Entry 7TMM (electron microscopy, 3.50 A resolution); this record covers chains B and I of the 16 polymer chains in the assembly.

== Chain B ==
Molecule: Vacuolar proton pump subunit B
Organism: Saccharomyces cerevisiae
Reference sequence: A0A6A5Q585 (A0A6A5Q585_YEASX); residue numbers follow UniProt; this construct covers 1-517
Amino-acid sequence (517 residues; each row starts with the number of its first residue):
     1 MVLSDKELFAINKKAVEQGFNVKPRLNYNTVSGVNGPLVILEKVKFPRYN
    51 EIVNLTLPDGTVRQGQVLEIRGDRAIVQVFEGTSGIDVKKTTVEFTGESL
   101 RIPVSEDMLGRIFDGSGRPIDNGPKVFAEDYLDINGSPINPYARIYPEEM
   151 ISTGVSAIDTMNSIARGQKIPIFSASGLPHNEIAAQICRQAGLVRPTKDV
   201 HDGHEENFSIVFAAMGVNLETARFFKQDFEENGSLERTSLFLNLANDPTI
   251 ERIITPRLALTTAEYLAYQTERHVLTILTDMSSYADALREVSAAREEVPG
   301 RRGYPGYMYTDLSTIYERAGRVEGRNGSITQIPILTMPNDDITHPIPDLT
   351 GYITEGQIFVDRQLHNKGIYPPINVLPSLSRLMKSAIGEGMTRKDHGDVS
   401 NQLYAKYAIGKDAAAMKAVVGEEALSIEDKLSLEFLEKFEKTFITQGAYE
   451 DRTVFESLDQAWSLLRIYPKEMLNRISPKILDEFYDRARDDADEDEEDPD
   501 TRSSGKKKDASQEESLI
Not modelled in the structure: 1-11, 197-206, 486-517
Ligand contacts: ADP (adenosine-5'-diphosphate): L379, S380, R381, K384

== Chain I ==
Molecule: V-ATPase subunit E
Organism: Saccharomyces cerevisiae
Reference sequence: A0A6A5Q7Y8 (A0A6A5Q7Y8_YEASX); residue numbers follow UniProt; this construct covers 1-233
Amino-acid sequence (233 residues; numbered 1 to 233; the number before each row is that of its first residue):
     1 MSSAITALTPNQVNDELNKMQAFIRKEAEEKAKEIQLKADQEYEIEKTNI
    51 VRNETNNIDGNFKSKLKKAMLSQQITKSTIANKMRLKVLSAREQSLDGIF
   101 EETKEKLSGIANNRDEYKPILQSLIVEALLKLLEPKAIVKALERDVDLIE
   151 SMKDDIMREYGEKAQRAPLEEIVISNDYLNKDLVSGGVVVSNASDKIEIN
   201 NTLEERLKLLSEEALPAIRLELYGPSKTRKFFD
Not modelled in the structure: 1-11, 232-233

== Interface between chain B and chain I ==
Pairs across the interface (60):
  K13(B) - L220(I)
  V16(B) - P216(I)
  V16(B) - A217(I)
  G19(B) - E213(I)
  F20(B) - A214(I)  hydrophobic
  F20(B) - A217(I)  hydrophobic
  F20(B) - I218(I)  hydrophobic
  N21(B) - L210(I)
  V22(B) - R206(I)
  K23(B) - L209(I)
  P24(B) - K131(I)  hydrogen bond (backbone-side chain)
  P24(B) - I199(I)  hydrophobic
  P24(B) - N201(I)
  P24(B) - L209(I)  hydrophobic
  R25(B) - E198(I)
  R25(B) - I199(I)
  R25(B) - L209(I)
  L26(B) - K131(I)
  L26(B) - L132(I)  hydrophobic
  L26(B) - I197(I)  hydrophobic
  L26(B) - E198(I)
  L26(B) - I199(I)  hydrophobic
  N27(B) - K196(I)
  N27(B) - I197(I)
  N27(B) - E198(I)  hydrogen bond (backbone-backbone)
  Y28(B) - K196(I)
  Y28(B) - I197(I)  hydrophobic
  N29(B) - K196(I)  hydrogen bond (backbone-backbone)
  T30(B) - K196(I)
  K43(B) - I197(I)
  K45(B) - L132(I)
  K45(B) - L133(I)
  K45(B) - I197(I)
  R111(B) - L86(I)
  R111(B) - L89(I)
  G123(B) - L86(I)
  P124(B) - L86(I)
  P124(B) - L89(I)
  P124(B) - S90(I)
  P124(B) - E93(I)
  V126(B) - L215(I)
  F127(B) - L96(I)  hydrophobic
  F127(B) - R219(I)  hydrogen bond (backbone-side chain)
  F127(B) - Y223(I)  hydrophobic
  A128(B) - L215(I)
  A128(B) - P216(I)
  E129(B) - P216(I)
  E129(B) - R219(I)  salt bridge
  E129(B) - S226(I)
  D130(B) - R229(I)
  Y131(B) - E212(I)  hydrogen bond (side chain-backbone)
  Y131(B) - L215(I)
  Y131(B) - P216(I)
  E230(B) - S78(I)
  E231(B) - L71(I)
  E231(B) - Q74(I)
  Y265(B) - R229(I)  hydrogen bond
  Q269(B) - R229(I)  hydrogen bond
  Q269(B) - K230(I)  hydrogen bond (backbone-backbone)
  T270(B) - T228(I)  hydrogen bond (backbone-side chain)
Other interface residues (no listed pair), chain B (38 interface residues in all): E17, S105, D107, D121, Y268, E271, R272, R325
Other interface residues (no listed pair), chain I (37 interface residues in all): I75, N192, N200, F231

== Overview ==
Chain B and chain I form an interface of 38 and 37 residues respectively; the contacts include 9 hydrogen
bonds and 1 salt bridge. Polar pairs include E129(B)-R219(I), P24(B)-K131(I) and F127(B)-R219(I). Chain B
binds ADP.
Here chain B is Vacuolar proton pump subunit B and chain I is V-ATPase subunit E, both from Saccharomyces
cerevisiae. Entry 7TMM (Complete V1 Complex from Saccharomyces cerevisiae) was determined by electron
microscopy, deposited together with 7TMO, 7TMP, 7TMQ, 7TMR, 7TMS and 7TMT.
